8XQO - chains B and C of the 5 polymer chains in the assembly; structure by electron microscopy, 2.77 A resolution.

Chain B:
Molecule: Guanine nucleotide-binding protein G(I)/G(S)/G(T) subunit beta-1
Organism: Homo sapiens
UniProt: P62873 (GBB1_HUMAN); residue numbers follow UniProt; this construct covers 1-340
Sequence (366 residues; numbered 1 to 366; the number before each row is that of its first residue):
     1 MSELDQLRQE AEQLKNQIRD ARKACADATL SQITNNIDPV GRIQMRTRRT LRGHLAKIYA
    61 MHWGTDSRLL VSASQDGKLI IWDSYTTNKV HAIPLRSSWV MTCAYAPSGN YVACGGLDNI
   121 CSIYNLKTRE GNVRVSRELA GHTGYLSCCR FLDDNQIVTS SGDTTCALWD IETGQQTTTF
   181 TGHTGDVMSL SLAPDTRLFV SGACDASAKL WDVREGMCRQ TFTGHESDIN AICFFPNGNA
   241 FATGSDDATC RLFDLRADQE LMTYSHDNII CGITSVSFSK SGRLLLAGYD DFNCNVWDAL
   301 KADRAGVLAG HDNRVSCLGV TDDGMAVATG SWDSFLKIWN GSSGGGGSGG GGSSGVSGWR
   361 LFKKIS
Not modelled in the structure: 1-2, 341-366
Sequence notes: expression tag (341-366)
UniProt features mapped onto this chain:
  - modified residue: S2 (N-acetylserine), H266 (Phosphohistidine)

Chain C:
Molecule: Guanine nucleotide-binding protein G(I)/G(S)/G(O) subunit gamma-2
Organism: Homo sapiens
UniProt: P59768 (GBG2_HUMAN); residues 1-71 here = UniProt positions 1-71
Sequence (71 residues; numbered 1 to 71; the number before each row is that of its first residue):
     1 MASNNTASIA QARKLVEQLK MEANIDRIKV SKAAADLMAY CEAHAKEDPL LTPVPASENP
    61 FREKKFFCAI L
Not modelled in the structure: 1-6, 63-71
UniProt features mapped onto this chain:
  - modified residue: A2 (N-acetylalanine), C68 (Cysteine methyl ester)
  - lipidation: C68 (S-geranylgeranyl cysteine)

Chain B / chain C interface:
Contacting residue pairs (81; chain B residue first):
  L7(B) with A12(C); R13(C); V16(C), hydrophobic
  E10(B) with K20(C), salt bridge
  A11(B) with L19(C)
  L14(B) with L19(C); K20(C); A23(C), hydrophobic
  I18(B) with L19(C), hydrophobic; A23(C), hydrophobic
  C25(B) with R27(C); I28(C); K29(C); V30(C), hydrogen bond (backbone-backbone)
  A26(B) with V30(C), hydrophobic
  D27(B) with K29(C); S31(C), hydrogen bond
  A28(B) with V30(C)
  L30(B) with A34(C), hydrophobic
  I33(B) with M38(C), hydrophobic
  T34(B) with M38(C)
  I37(B) with E42(C)
  V40(B) with L51(C), hydrophobic
  I43(B) with L50(C)
  M45(B) with L50(C), hydrophobic
  R48(B) with N59(C); F61(C), hydrogen bond (side chain-backbone)
  R49(B) with P60(C), hydrogen bond (side chain-backbone); F61(C); R62(C)
  S84(B) with F61(C)
  Y85(B) with P60(C); F61(C), hydrophobic
  C218(B) with Q18(C), hydrogen bond (backbone-side chain); E22(C)
  R219(B) with E22(C)
  Q220(B) with I25(C)
  T221(B) with E22(C)
  F235(B) with L37(C), hydrophobic; Y40(C), hydrophobic; C41(C), hydrophobic
  P236(B) with Y40(C)
  N237(B) with L37(C); Y40(C)
  L252(B) with L37(C), hydrophobic
  D254(B) with A33(C)
  R256(B) with R27(C); I28(C), hydrogen bond (backbone-backbone); D36(C), salt bridge
  A257(B) with R27(C); I28(C); V30(C), hydrophobic
  D258(B) with I25(C); R27(C), salt bridge
  Q259(B) with V30(C)
  L261(B) with V30(C), hydrophobic; L37(C), hydrophobic
  S279(B) with D48(C), hydrogen bond; L50(C)
  K280(B) with E47(C); D48(C)
  S281(B) with Y40(C); C41(C); H44(C); D48(C), hydrogen bond
  G282(B) with C41(C)
  R283(B) with C41(C)
  L284(B) with L50(C), hydrophobic
  L300(B) with M38(C), hydrophobic
  D323(B) with P49(C)
  G324(B) with P49(C); L50(C)
  M325(B) with P49(C), hydrophobic; E58(C); P60(C); F61(C)
  A326(B) with F61(C), hydrophobic
  V327(B) with L50(C), hydrophobic
  I338(B) with F61(C), hydrophobic
  N340(B) with N59(C), hydrogen bond; F61(C)
Also at the interface, not in a pair above, chain B (59 interface residues in all): L4, R8, K15, Q17, A21, W63, K209, M217, A240, L286, V320
Also at the interface, not in a pair above, chain C (38 interface residues in all): L15, M21, D26, A45, V54

Summary:
59 residues of chain B face 38 of chain C across their interface, with 9 hydrogen bonds and 3 salt bridges.
Polar pairs include E10(B)-K20(C), R256(B)-D36(C) and D258(B)-R27(C).
Here chain B is Guanine nucleotide-binding protein G(I)/G(S)/G(T) subunit beta-1 and chain C is Guanine
nucleotide-binding protein G(I)/G(S)/G(O) subunit gamma-2, both from Homo sapiens. Entry 8XQO (Structure of
human class T GPCR TAS2R14-Gi complex with Aristolochic acid A) was determined by electron microscopy,
deposited together with 8XQL, 8XQN, 8XQP, 8XQR, 8XQS, 8XQT and 8YKY.
